4KNE - chain A; structure by X-ray diffraction, 2.00 A resolution.

Chain A:
Protein: Dihydrofolate reductase
From: Mycobacterium tuberculosis
Notes: EC 1.5.1.3
Reference sequence: P0A546 (DYR_MYCTU); residue numbers follow UniProt; this construct covers 1-159
Sequence (179 residues; numbered -19 to 159; the number before each row is that of its first residue; numbers below 1 keep their minus sign (Met-19 is residue -19)):
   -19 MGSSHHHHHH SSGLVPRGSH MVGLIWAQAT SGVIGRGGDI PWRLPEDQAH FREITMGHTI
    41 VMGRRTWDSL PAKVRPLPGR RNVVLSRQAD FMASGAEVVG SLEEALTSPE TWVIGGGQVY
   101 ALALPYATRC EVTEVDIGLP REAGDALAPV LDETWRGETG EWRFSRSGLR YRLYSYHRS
Not modelled in the structure: -19 to 0
Construct notes: expression tag (-19 to 0)
Ligand contacts:
  - Cycloguanil (1CY; 1-(4-chlorophenyl)-6,6-dimethyl-1,6-dihydro-1,3,5-triazine-2,4-diamine): Ile5, Trp6, Ala7, Ile20, Asp27, Gln28, His30, Phe31, Thr46, Leu50, Leu57, Ile94, Tyr100, Thr113
  - 2'-monophosphoadenosine-5'-diphosphate (ATR): Gly43, Arg44, Arg45, Thr46, Leu65, Ser66, Arg67, Gln68, Gly80, Ser81, Gly95, Gly96, Gly97, Gln98, Val99, Leu102

Overview:
Ligands of chain A: Cycloguanil and 2'-monophosphoadenosine-5'-diphosphate.
Chain A is Dihydrofolate reductase (Mycobacterium tuberculosis); the structure, Crystal structure of
dihydrofolate reductase from Mycobacterium tuberculosis in complex with cycloguanil, was determined by X-ray
diffraction (same publication as 4KL9, 4KLX, 4KM0 and 4KM2).
